PDB entry 1GXN | X-ray diffraction, 1.50 A resolution | chain A

Chain A:
Protein: Pectate lyase
Source organism: Cellvibrio cellulosa
Notes: EC 4.2.2.2; fragment: catalytic module residues 327-649
Reference sequence: Q9F7L3 (Q9F7L3); numbering as in UniProt (aligned over 327-649)
Sequence (332 residues; each row starts with the number of its first residue):
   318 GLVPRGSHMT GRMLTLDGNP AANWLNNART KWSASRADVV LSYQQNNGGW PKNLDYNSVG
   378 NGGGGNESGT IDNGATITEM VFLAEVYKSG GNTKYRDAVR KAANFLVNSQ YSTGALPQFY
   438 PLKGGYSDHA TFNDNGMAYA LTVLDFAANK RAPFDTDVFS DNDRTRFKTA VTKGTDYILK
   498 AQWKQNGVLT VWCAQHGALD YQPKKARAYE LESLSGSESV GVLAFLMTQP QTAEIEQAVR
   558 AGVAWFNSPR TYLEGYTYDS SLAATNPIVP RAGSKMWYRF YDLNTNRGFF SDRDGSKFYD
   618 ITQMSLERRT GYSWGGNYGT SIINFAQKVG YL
Unresolved in the structure: 318-326
Construct notes: conflict Asn-479 (Ser in Q9F7L3), Gln-554 (Arg in Q9F7L3)
What the authors report for this chain:
  - mutagenesis - D389A, D451A, R524A, R524K, E527A, E527Q, R596A: abolished catalytic activity on GalA3
  - mutagenesis - R596A, R610A: decreased catalytic activity on polymeric substrates
  - mutagenesis - N390A (100-fold), Y526F (2- to 3-fold), E535A (200-fold): decreased catalytic activity on GalA3
  - mutagenesis - N390A, R625A, R625K: decreased catalytic activity on polygalacturonate
  - mutagenesis - R625A, R625K: abolished catalytic activity on small soluble substrates
  - mutagenesis - R610A (25-fold): decreased catalytic activity on the trisaccharide
  - catalytic residues: Arg-625 (proposed by the authors, not directly observed)
  - mutagenesis - D389A, D451A, R524A, R524K, E527A, E527Q: abolished catalytic activity on polygalacturonic acid
  - mutagenesis - Y526F (2- to 3-fold): decreased catalytic activity on polygalacturonic acid

Summary:
The paper reports the catalytic residue Arg-625; D389A, D451A and R524A, among others, abolish catalytic
activity on GalA3; 13 substitutions were tested in all.
Chain A is Pectate lyase (Cellvibrio cellulosa); the structure, Family 10 polysaccharide lyase from Cellvibrio
cellulosa, was determined by X-ray diffraction (same publication as 1GXM and 1GXO).
